PDB entry 3S3S | X-ray diffraction, 2.30 A resolution | chains A and B

Chain A:
Molecule: Protein-glutamine gamma-glutamyltransferase 2
From: Homo sapiens
Notes: EC 2.3.2.13
Reference sequence: P21980 (TGM2_HUMAN); residue numbers follow UniProt; this construct covers 2-687
Amino-acid sequence (694 residues; numbered -6 to 687; the number before each row is that of its first residue; numbers below 1 keep their minus sign (Met-6 is residue -6)):
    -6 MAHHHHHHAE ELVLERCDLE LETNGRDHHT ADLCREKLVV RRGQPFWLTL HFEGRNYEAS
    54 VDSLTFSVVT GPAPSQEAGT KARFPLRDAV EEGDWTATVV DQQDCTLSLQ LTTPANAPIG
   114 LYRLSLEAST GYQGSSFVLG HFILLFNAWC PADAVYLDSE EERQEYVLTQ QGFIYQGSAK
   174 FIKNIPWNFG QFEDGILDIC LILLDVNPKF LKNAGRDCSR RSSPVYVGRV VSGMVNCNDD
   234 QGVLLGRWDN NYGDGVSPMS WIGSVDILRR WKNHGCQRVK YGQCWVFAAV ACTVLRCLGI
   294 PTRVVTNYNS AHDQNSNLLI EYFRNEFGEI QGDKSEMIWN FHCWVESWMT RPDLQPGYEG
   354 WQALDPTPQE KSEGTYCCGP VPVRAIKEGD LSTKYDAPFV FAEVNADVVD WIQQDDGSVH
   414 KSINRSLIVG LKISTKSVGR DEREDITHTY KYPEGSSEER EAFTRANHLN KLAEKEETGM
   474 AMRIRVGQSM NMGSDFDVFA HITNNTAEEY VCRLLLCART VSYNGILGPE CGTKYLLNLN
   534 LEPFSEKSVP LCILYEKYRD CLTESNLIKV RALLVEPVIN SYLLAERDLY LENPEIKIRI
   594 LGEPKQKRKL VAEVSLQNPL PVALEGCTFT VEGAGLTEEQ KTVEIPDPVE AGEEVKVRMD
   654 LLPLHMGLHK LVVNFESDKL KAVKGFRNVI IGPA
Disordered / not traced: -6 to 0, 232, 239-252, 267-276, 306-308, 318-327, 362-369, 407-413, 462-471, 684-687
Differences from the reference sequence: initiating methionine (-6); expression tag (-5 to 1)
Swiss-Prot annotation at these positions:
  - active site: Cys277, His335, Asp358
  - binding site (Ca(2+)): Asn398, Asp400, Glu437, Glu447, Glu452, Glu539
  - binding site (GTP): Arg476 to Met483, Arg580 to Tyr583
  - site: Tyr516 (Important for catalytic activity)
  - modified residue: Ala2 (N-acetylalanine), Ser60 (Phosphoserine), Lys468 (N6-acetyllysine)
  - cross-link: Gln633 (Isoglutamyl lysine isopeptide (Gln-Lys) (interchain with K-?))
  - natural variant: Met330 (M330R: In patients with early-onset diabetes type 2; uncertain significance), Ile331 (I331N: In patients with early-onset diabetes type 2; uncertain significance), Gly660 (G660V: In a colorectal cancer sample)
  - mutagenesis: Ser171 (S171E: Abolishes GTP-binding and transglutaminase activities. Does not have cytotoxic activity when overexpressed), Trp180 (W180F: Abolished isopeptidase activity and reduced transamidase activity; W180L: Abolished isopeptidase and transamidase activities), Val224 (V224G: Displays lower Ca(2+)-binding affinity and reduced transglutaminase activity), Cys230 (C230A: Does not affect the protein-glutamine deamidase activity), Trp241 (W241F/L: Abolished isopeptidase and transamidase activities), Cys277 (C277S: Abolished protein-glutamine gamma-glutamyltransferase activity without affecting alpha-1 adrenergic receptor signaling. Abolished isopeptidase activity; C277V: Dominant negative mutant ...), Trp278 (W278F: In TG2-T; strongly reduced isopeptidase activity without affecting the transamidase activity; W278L: Abolished isopeptidase and transamidase activities), Trp332 (W332F: In TG2-I; strongly reduced transamidase activity without affecting the isopeptidase activity; W332L: Abolished isopeptidase and transamidase activities), Phe334 (F334L: Abolished isopeptidase and transamidase activities), Trp337 (W337F: Reduced isopeptidase and transamidase activities; W337L: Abolished isopeptidase and transamidase activities), Cys370 (C370A: Impaired substrate recognition for the protein-glutamine deamidase activity), Cys371 (C371A: Impaired substrate recognition for the protein-glutamine deamidase activity), 4 further mutagenesis entries in UniProt

Chain B:
Molecule: peptide inhibitor
Amino-acid sequence (5 residues; row label = number of the first residue in the row):
     1 XAVPL
Modified / non-standard residues: PHQ (benzyl chlorocarbonate) at position 1; Ala2 ((2S)-2-amino-7-ethoxy-7-oxoheptanoic acid; XW1)

Chain A / chain B interface:
Pairs across the interface (23; chain A residue first):
  Gln169(A) with PHQ_1(B)
  Gly170(A) with PHQ_1(B)
  Cys277(A) with Ala2(B), covalent bond
  Trp278(A) with Ala2(B)
  Asn302(A) with Leu5(B)
  Ser303(A) with Leu5(B)
  Ala304(A) with Leu5(B)
  Met330(A) with Pro4(B), hydrophobic
  Ile331(A) with Pro4(B); Leu5(B), hydrogen bond (backbone-backbone)
  Trp332(A) with Ala2(B); Val3(B); Pro4(B); Leu5(B)
  Asn333(A) with PHQ_1(B); Ala2(B); Val3(B), hydrogen bond (side chain-backbone); Leu5(B)
  Phe334(A) with PHQ_1(B); Ala2(B)
  His335(A) with Ala2(B)
  Thr360(A) with Ala2(B)
  Leu420(A) with Leu5(B), hydrophobic
Interface residues without a listed pair, chain A (18 interface residues in all): Ile313, Phe316, Glu396

In short:
18 residues of chain A and 5 residues of chain B are in contact; the contacts include 1 covalent bond and 2
hydrogen bonds. Polar pairs include Asn333(A)-Val3(B) and Ile331(A)-Leu5(B).
Chain A is Protein-glutamine gamma-glutamyltransferase 2 (Homo sapiens) and chain B is peptide inhibitor; the
structure, Transglutaminase 2 in complex with a novel inhibitor, was determined by X-ray diffraction.
